5D5W - chains A and B; structure by X-ray diffraction, 2.35 A resolution.

Chain A:
Molecule: Hse DNA
Notes: fragment: DNA binding domain
Sequence (12 nucleotides; numbered 1 to 12; the number before each row is that of its first residue):
     1 GGTTCTAGAACC

Chain B:
Name: Putative transcription factor
Source organism: Chaetomium thermophilum
Reference sequence: G0SB31 (G0SB31_CHATD); numbering as in UniProt (aligned over 40-143)
Chain sequence (104 residues; numbered 40 to 143; the number before each row is that of its first residue):
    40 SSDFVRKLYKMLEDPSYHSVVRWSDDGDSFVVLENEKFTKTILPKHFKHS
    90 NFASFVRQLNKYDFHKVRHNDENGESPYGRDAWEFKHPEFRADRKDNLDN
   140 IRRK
Disordered / not traced: 40, 108-115, 143
UniProt features mapped onto this chain:
  - mutagenesis: Lys100 (K100M: Abolishes the binding to SSRE (SLN1 star response element) motifs in DNA, but preserves binding to HSE (heat-shock element) motifs)

Chain A / chain B interface:
Contacting residue pairs (17):
  DG1(A) - Tyr101(B)  phosphate contact
  DG1(A) - Arg141(B)  phosphate contact
  DG2(A) - Asp42(B)  phosphate contact
  DG2(A) - Phe43(B)  phosphate contact
  DG2(A) - Gln97(B)  hydrogen bond to the phosphate
  DG2(A) - Lys100(B)  hydrogen bond to the base
  DG2(A) - Tyr101(B)  hydrogen bond to the phosphate
  DT3(A) - Phe86(B)  phosphate contact
  DT3(A) - Lys87(B)  hydrogen bond to the phosphate
  DT3(A) - His88(B)  salt bridge to the phosphate
  DT3(A) - Ser93(B)  sugar contact
  DT3(A) - Gln97(B)  base contact
  DT3(A) - Lys100(B)  base contact
  DT4(A) - His88(B)  salt bridge to the phosphate
  DT4(A) - Asn90(B)  phosphate contact
  DT4(A) - Ser93(B)  hydrogen bond to the phosphate
  DT4(A) - Arg96(B)  base contact
Also at the interface, not in a pair above, chain A (5 interface residues in all): DC5

Overview:
The interface between chain A and chain B involves 5 residues on one side and 12 on the other; the contacts
include 5 hydrogen bonds and 2 salt bridges. Among the polar pairs are DG2(A)-Lys100(B), DG2(A)-Gln97(B) and
DG2(A)-Tyr101(B).
Chain A is Hse DNA and chain B is Putative transcription factor (Chaetomium thermophilum); the structure,
Crystal structure of Chaetomium thermophilum Skn7 with HSE DNA, was determined by X-ray diffraction (same
publication as 5D5U, 5D5V and 5D5X).
